PDB entry 8JLA | electron microscopy, 3.44 A resolution | chains G and J of the 10 polymer chains in the assembly

# Chain G
Molecule: Histone H2A type 1-B/E
Source organism: Homo sapiens
Reference sequence: P04908 (H2A1B_HUMAN); residues 10-129 here correspond to UniProt positions 11-130 (UniProt number = residue number + 1)
Chain sequence (124 residues; each row starts with the number of its first residue):
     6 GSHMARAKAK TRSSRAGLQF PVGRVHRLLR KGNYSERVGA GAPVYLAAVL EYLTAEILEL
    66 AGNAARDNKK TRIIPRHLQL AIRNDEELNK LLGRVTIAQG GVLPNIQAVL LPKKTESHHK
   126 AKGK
Unresolved in the structure: 6-10, 118-129
Sequence notes: expression tag (6-9)

# Chain J
Molecule: 193-nt DNA strand
Source organism: synthetic construct
Sequence (193 nucleotides; each row starts with the number of its first residue; numbers below 1 keep their minus sign (DA-96 is residue -96)):
   -96 ATCACGTAAT ATTGGCCAGC TAGGATCACA ATCCCGGTGC CGAGGCCGCT CAATTGGTCG
   -36 TAGACAGCTC TAGCACCGCT TAAACGCACG TACGGATTCC GTACGTGCGT TTAAGCGGTG
    24 CTAGAGCTGT CTACGACCAA TTGAGCGGCC TCGGCACCGG GATTGTGATC CTAGCTGGCC
    84 AATATTACGT GAT
Unresolved in the structure: -96 to -78, 79-96

# Interface between chain G and chain J
Pairs across the interface (12; chain G residue first):
  Lys13(G) - DT-42(J)  phosphate contact
  Ala14(G) - DT-43(J)  phosphate contact
  Lys15(G) - DT-43(J)  phosphate contact
  Lys15(G) - DT-42(J)  hydrogen bond to the phosphate
  Thr16(G) - DT-43(J)  phosphate contact
  Arg17(G) - DT-43(J)  salt bridge to the phosphate
  Arg20(G) - DT-42(J)  salt bridge to the phosphate
  Gly28(G) - DT-43(J)  phosphate contact
  Arg29(G) - DA-44(J)  phosphate contact
  Arg32(G) - DA-44(J)  salt bridge to the phosphate
  Arg42(G) - DA-35(J)  sugar contact
  Arg77(G) - DA-54(J)  sugar contact
Interface residues without a listed pair, chain G (13 interface residues in all): Arg11, Ala12
Interface residues without a listed pair, chain J (6 interface residues in all): DG-41

# Summary
13 residues of chain G and 6 residues of chain J are in contact; the contacts include 1 hydrogen bond and 3
salt bridges. Polar contacts include Lys15(G)-DT-42(J), Arg17(G)-DT-43(J) and Arg20(G)-DT-42(J).
Here chain G is Histone H2A type 1-B/E (Homo sapiens) and chain J is a 193-nt DNA strand (synthetic
construct). Entry 8JLA (Cryo-EM structure of the human nucleosome lacking N-terminal region of H2A, H2B, H3,
and H4) was determined by electron microscopy, deposited together with 8JL9, 8JLB and 8JLD.
